PDB entry 9EY0 | electron microscopy, 2.78 A resolution | chains E and F of the 7 polymer chains in the assembly

# Chain E
Molecule: Zinc phosphodiesterase ELAC protein 2
From: Homo sapiens
Notes: EC 3.1.26.11
UniProt: Q9BQ52 (RNZ2_HUMAN); residue numbers follow UniProt; this construct covers 31-826
Sequence (797 residues; row label = number of the first residue in the row):
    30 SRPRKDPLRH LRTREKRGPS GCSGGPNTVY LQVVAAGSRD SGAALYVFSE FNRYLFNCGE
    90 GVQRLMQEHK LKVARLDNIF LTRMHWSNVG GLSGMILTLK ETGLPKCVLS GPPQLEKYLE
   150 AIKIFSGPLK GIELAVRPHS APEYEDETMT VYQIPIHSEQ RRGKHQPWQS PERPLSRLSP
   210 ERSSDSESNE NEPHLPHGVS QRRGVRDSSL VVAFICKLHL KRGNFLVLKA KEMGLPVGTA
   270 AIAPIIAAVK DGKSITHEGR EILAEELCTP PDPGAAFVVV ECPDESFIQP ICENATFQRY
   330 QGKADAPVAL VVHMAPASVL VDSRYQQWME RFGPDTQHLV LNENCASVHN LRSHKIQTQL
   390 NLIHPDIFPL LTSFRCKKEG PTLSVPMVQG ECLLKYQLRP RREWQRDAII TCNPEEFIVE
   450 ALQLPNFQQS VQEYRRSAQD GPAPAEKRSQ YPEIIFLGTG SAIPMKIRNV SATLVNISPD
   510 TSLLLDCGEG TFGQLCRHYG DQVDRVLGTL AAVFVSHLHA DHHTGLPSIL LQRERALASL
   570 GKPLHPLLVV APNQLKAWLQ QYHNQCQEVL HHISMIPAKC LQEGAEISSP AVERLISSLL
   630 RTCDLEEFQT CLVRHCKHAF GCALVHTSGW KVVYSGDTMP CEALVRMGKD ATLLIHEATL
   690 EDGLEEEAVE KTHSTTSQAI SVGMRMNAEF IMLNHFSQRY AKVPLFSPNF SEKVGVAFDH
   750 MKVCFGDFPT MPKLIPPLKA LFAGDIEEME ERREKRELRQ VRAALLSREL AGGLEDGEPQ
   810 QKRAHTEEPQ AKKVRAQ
Not modelled in the structure: 30-35, 189-234, 404-409, 792-826
Construct notes: expression tag (30)
Curated features (UniProtKB/Swiss-Prot):
  - modified residue (Phosphoserine): Ser199, Ser208, Ser212, Ser229, Ser618, Ser736
Metal / ion sites: Zn2+ site 1: His546, His548, His644, Asp666; Zn2+ site 2: Asp550, His551, Asp666, His724
Small-molecule neighbours: GTP (guanosine-5'-triphosphate): Arg381, Lys384, Met494, Lys495, Ile496, Gln727, Arg728, Ala730, Lys731, Asp774, Glu777, Arg781
From the paper describing this entry:
  - binding site for mt-tRNA-His: Arg38, Arg41, Lys99 to Arg104, Asn253, Lys279, Ser490, Lys495, Lys700, Arg728, Arg788
  - contacts within the chain: Ile492-Gln727 (hydrogen bond), Arg728-Tyr729 (pi stacking), Arg728-Arg781
  - disease-associated variants - P493L, Y729C, R781H: decreased catalytic activity (citing earlier work)
  - Zn2+ coordination: His548
  - mutagenesis - V256E/L257E: decreased catalytic activity on TRMT10C/SDR5C1
  - disease-associated variants - G132R, F154L, T520I: unchanged catalytic activity on 3'-CCA tail

# Chain F
Molecule: tRNA methyltransferase 10 homolog C
From: Homo sapiens
Notes: EC 2.1.1.-, 2.1.1.218, 2.1.1.221
UniProt: Q7L0Y3 (TM10C_HUMAN); residues 70-403 here = UniProt positions 70-403
Sequence (356 residues; row label = number of the first residue in the row):
    70 MKSSVQEECV STISSSKDED PLAATREFIE MWRLLGREVP EHITEEELKT LMECVSNTAK
   130 KKYLKYLYTK EKVKKARQIK KEMKAAAREE AKNIKLLETT EEDKQKNFLF LRLWDRNMDI
   190 AMGWKGAQAM QFGQPLVFDM AYENYMKRKE LQNTVSQLLE SEGWNRRNVD PFHIYFCNLK
   250 IDGALHRELV KRYQEKWDKL LLTSTEKSHV DLFPKDSIIY LTADSPNVMT TFRHDKVYVI
   310 GSFVDKSMQP GTSLAKAKRL NLATECLPLD KYLQWEIGNK NLTLDQMIRI LLCLKNNGNW
   370 QEALQFVPKR KHTGFLEISQ HSQEFINRLK KAKTAENLYF QSHHHHHHDY KDDDDK
Not modelled in the structure: 70-91, 165-174, 386-425
Construct notes: expression tag (404-425)
Curated features (UniProtKB/Swiss-Prot):
  - modified residue: Ser84 (Phosphoserine)
Small-molecule neighbours: S-adenosylmethionine (SAM): Leu290, Thr291, Ala292, Asp293, Val308, Ile309, Gly310, Phe312, Asp314, Gln318, Pro319, Gly320, Thr321, Ser322, Glu334, Cys335, Leu336, Leu338, Lys349, Asn350, Leu351, Leu353, Met356
From the paper describing this entry:
  - conformationally variable residues (loop rearrangement): Asp314 to Pro319

# Interface between chain E and chain F
Contacting residue pairs (9):
  Val256(E) - Leu104(F)  hydrophobic
  Arg788(E) - Gln343(F)
  Arg788(E) - Trp344(F)  hydrogen bond (side chain-backbone)
  Arg791(E) - Asp339(F)  hydrogen bond (side chain-backbone)
  Arg791(E) - Lys340(F)  hydrogen bond (side chain-backbone)
  Arg791(E) - Tyr341(F)
  Arg791(E) - Leu342(F)
  Arg791(E) - Gln343(F)  hydrogen bond
  Arg791(E) - Leu385(F)
Interface residues without a listed pair, chain E (6 interface residues in all): Lys260, Val266, Leu787
Interface residues without a listed pair, chain F (9 interface residues in all): Leu103
Interface features reported in the paper:
  - pairs named by the authors: Val256(E)-Leu103(F) (hydrophobic contact), Arg788(E)-Gln343(F), Arg791(E)-Gln343(F)
  - interface residues, chain E: Val256(E), Lys260(E)
  - interface residues, chain F: Leu103(F), Leu104(F)

# Overview
Chain E and chain F form an interface of 6 and 9 residues respectively; the contacts include 4 hydrogen bonds.
Polar contacts include Arg788(E)-Trp344(F), Arg791(E)-Asp339(F) and Arg791(E)-Lys340(F). The authors report a
hydrophobic contact between Val256(E) and Leu103(F); contacts between Arg788(E) and Gln343(F) and Arg791(E)
and Gln343(F). The paper reports a binding site for mt-tRNA-His at Arg38(E), Arg41(E) and Lys99(E) among
others; P493L, Y729C and R781H of chain E reduce catalytic activity; 7 substitutions were tested in all.
Chain E is Zinc phosphodiesterase ELAC protein 2 and chain F is tRNA methyltransferase 10 homolog C, both from
Homo sapiens; the structure, Human mitochondrial RNase Z with tRNA-His, was determined by electron microscopy,
deposited together with 9GCH.
